Entry 7UFM (electron microscopy, 3.90 A resolution); this record covers chains H and N of the 16 polymer chains in the assembly.

[Chain H (and N)]
Name: VchTnsC
Source organism: Vibrio cholerae
Notes: chain N of this document is another copy of the same molecule, construct and numbering; everything in this record applies to it too
Amino-acid sequence (311 residues; row label = number of the first residue in the row):
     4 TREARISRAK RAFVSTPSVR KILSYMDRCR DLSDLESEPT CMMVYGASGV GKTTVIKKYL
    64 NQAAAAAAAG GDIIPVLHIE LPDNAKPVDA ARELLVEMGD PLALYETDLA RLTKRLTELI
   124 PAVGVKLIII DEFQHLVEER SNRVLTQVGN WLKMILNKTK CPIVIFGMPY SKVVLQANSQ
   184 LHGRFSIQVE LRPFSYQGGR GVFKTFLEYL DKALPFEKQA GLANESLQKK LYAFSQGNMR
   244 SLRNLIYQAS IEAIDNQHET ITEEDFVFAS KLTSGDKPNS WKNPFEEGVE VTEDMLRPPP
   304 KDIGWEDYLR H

[Interface between chain H and chain N]
Residue-residue contacts (6):
  Glu6(H) - Arg31(N)  salt bridge
  Glu83(H) - Ser182(N)  hydrogen bond
  Val99(H) - Asn153(N)
  Glu100(H) - Gln183(N)
  Leu107(H) - Gln150(N)
  Tyr108(H) - Gln150(N)  hydrogen bond
Also at the interface, not in a pair above, chain N (6 interface residues in all): Pro90

[Summary]
Chain H and chain N each contribute 6 residues to their interface, with 2 hydrogen bonds and 1 salt bridge.
Among the polar pairs are Glu6(H)-Arg31(N), Glu83(H)-Ser182(N) and Tyr108(H)-Gln150(N).
Chain H and chain N are both VchTnsC (Vibrio cholerae); the structure, VchTnsC AAA+ with DNA (double
heptamer), was determined by electron microscopy, deposited together with 7RZY and 7UFI.
